PDB entry 2EFD | X-ray diffraction, 3.00 A resolution | chains A and B

# Chain A
Molecule: Similarity to vacuolar protein sorting-associated protein VPS9
From: Arabidopsis thaliana
Notes: fragment: Vps9 domain
Reference sequence: Q9LT31 (Q9LT31_ARATH); numbering as in UniProt (aligned over 1-265)
Sequence (267 residues; each row starts with the number of its first residue; numbers below 1 keep their minus sign (Gly-1 is residue -1)):
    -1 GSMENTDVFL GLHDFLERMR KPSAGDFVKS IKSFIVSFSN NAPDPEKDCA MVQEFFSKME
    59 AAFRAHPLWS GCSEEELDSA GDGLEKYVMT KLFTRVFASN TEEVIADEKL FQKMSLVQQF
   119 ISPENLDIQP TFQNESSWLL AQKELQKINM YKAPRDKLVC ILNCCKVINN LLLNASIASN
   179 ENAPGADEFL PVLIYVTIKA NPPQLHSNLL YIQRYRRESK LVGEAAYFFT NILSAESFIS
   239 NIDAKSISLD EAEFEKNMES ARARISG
Disordered / not traced: -1 to 16, 263-265
Construct notes: expression tag (-1 to 0)
Curated features (UniProtKB/Swiss-Prot):
  - binding site (GTP): Asn180, Asp185
  - mutagenesis: Ala184 (A184K: Loss of interaction with RABF2B), Asp185 (D185A: Loss of interaction with RABF2B. Decreases GEF activity 12-fold; D185E: Loss of interaction with RABF2B; D185N: Weakens interaction with RABF2B. Increases GEF activity), Tyr225 (Y225A: Loss of interaction with RABF2B. Decreases GEF activity 25-fold)
From the paper describing this entry:
  - mutagenesis - D185A, D185N (1.3-fold), Y225A: decreased catalytic activity with Small GTP-binding protein-like (chain B)
  - mutagenesis - A184K, D185A/Y225A: abolished binding to Small GTP-binding protein-like (chain B)

# Chain B
Molecule: Small GTP-binding protein-like
From: Arabidopsis thaliana
Notes: fragment: GTPase domain
Reference sequence: Q9SN68 (Q9SN68_ARATH); residue numbers follow UniProt; this construct covers 1-179
Sequence (181 residues; each row starts with the number of its first residue; numbers below 1 keep their minus sign (Gly-1 is residue -1)):
    -1 GSMAAAGNKS INAKLVLLGD VGAGKSSLVL RFVKDQFVEF QESTIGAAFF SQTLAVNDAT
    59 VKFEIWDTAG QERYHSLAPM YYRGAAAAII VFDVTNQASF ERAKKWVQEL QAQGNPNMVM
   119 ALAGNKSDLL DARKVTAEDA QTYAQENGLF FMETSAKTAT NVKEIFYEIA RRLPRVQPTE
   179 N
Disordered / not traced: -1 to 7, 32-44, 173-179
Construct notes: expression tag (-1 to 0)
Curated features (UniProtKB/Swiss-Prot):
  - motif: Gln39 to Phe47 (Effector region)
  - binding site (GTP): Gly17 to Ser25, Asp65 to Gln69, Asn123 to Asp126, Ser153, Ala154
  - mutagenesis: Val19 (V19T: Loss of interaction with VPS9A. Loss of interaction with MON1. Loss of interaction with EREX), Ser24 (S24N: Dominant negative (GDP-bound form); no effect on the interaction with VPS9A), Val36 (V36P: No effect on the interaction with VPS9A), Thr42 (T42A: No effect on the interaction with VPS9A), Gly44 (G44P: No effect on the interaction with VPS9A), Ala46 (A46D: Loss of interaction with VPS9A), Phe47 (F47A: Loss of interaction with VPS9A), Trp64 (W64A: Loss of interaction with VPS9A), Ala67 (A67G: Loss of interaction with VPS9A), Gln69 (Q69E: Loss of interaction with VPS9A; Q69L: Constitutively active (GTP-bound form); loss of targeting to plasma membrane and interaction with VPS9A), Ser74 (S74A: Loss of interaction with VPS9A), Leu75 (L75A: Loss of interaction with VPS9A), 3 further mutagenesis entries in UniProt
From the paper describing this entry:
  - contacts within the chain: Lys23-Asp65
  - mutagenesis - S24N, V36P, T42A, G44P, N123I: unchanged binding to Similarity to vacuolar protein sorting-associated protein VPS9 (chain A)
  - mutagenesis - A67G, Q69E, S74A, L75A, M78A, Y79A: abolished binding to Similarity to vacuolar protein sorting-associated protein VPS9 (chain A)

# Chain A / chain B interface
Contacting residue pairs (45; chain A residue first):
  Asn123(A) - Arg71(B)  hydrogen bond (backbone-side chain)
  Leu124(A) - Tyr72(B)  hydrogen bond (backbone-side chain)
  Asp125(A) - Gln69(B)
  Asp125(A) - Arg71(B)  salt bridge
  Asn180(A) - Ser25(B)
  Pro182(A) - Ala45(B)
  Pro182(A) - Ala46(B)
  Gly183(A) - Ser24(B)
  Gly183(A) - Asp65(B)
  Ala184(A) - Asp65(B)  hydrogen bond (backbone-side chain)
  Ala184(A) - Thr66(B)
  Ala184(A) - Ala67(B)
  Asp185(A) - Val19(B)
  Asp185(A) - Lys23(B)  salt bridge
  Asp185(A) - Thr66(B)
  Asp185(A) - Ala67(B)
  Asp185(A) - Gly68(B)  hydrogen bond (side chain-backbone)
  Asp185(A) - Gln69(B)  hydrogen bond (backbone-side chain)
  Leu188(A) - Ala67(B)  hydrophobic
  Leu188(A) - Leu75(B)  hydrophobic
  Leu188(A) - Tyr79(B)
  Pro189(A) - Gln69(B)
  Pro189(A) - Tyr72(B)
  Ile192(A) - Tyr72(B)  hydrophobic
  Gly221(A) - Phe47(B)
  Glu222(A) - Phe47(B)
  Tyr225(A) - Ala46(B)  hydrogen bond (side chain-backbone)
  Tyr225(A) - Phe47(B)  hydrophobic
  Tyr225(A) - Trp64(B)  hydrophobic
  Tyr225(A) - Asp65(B)  hydrogen bond (side chain-backbone)
  Thr228(A) - Trp64(B)
  Thr228(A) - Met78(B)
  Thr228(A) - Tyr79(B)
  Asn229(A) - Tyr79(B)
  Leu231(A) - Met78(B)
  Ser232(A) - Leu75(B)
  Ser232(A) - Met78(B)
  Ser232(A) - Tyr79(B)  hydrogen bond
  Ser235(A) - Leu75(B)
  Phe236(A) - Arg71(B)
  Phe236(A) - Tyr72(B)  hydrophobic
  Lys243(A) - Arg71(B)
  Ser244(A) - Arg71(B)  hydrogen bond (backbone-side chain)
  Ile245(A) - Arg71(B)
  Ser246(A) - Arg71(B)  hydrogen bond
Other interface residues (no listed pair), chain A (26 interface residues in all): Ala181, Phe226
Other interface residues (no listed pair), chain B (21 interface residues in all): Asp18, Leu28, Glu62
Interface features reported in the paper:
  - specific contacts: Asp185(A)-Lys23(B), Trp64(B)-Tyr225(A)
  - hot spots on chain A (mutagenesis) - A184K: abolished binding to Small GTP-binding protein-like (chain B)
  - hot spots on chain A (mutagenesis) - Y225A: decreased binding to Small GTP-binding protein-like (chain B)
  - hot spots on chain B (mutagenesis) - Y79A: abolished binding to Similarity to vacuolar protein sorting-associated protein VPS9 (chain A)

# Overview
Chain A and chain B form an interface of 26 and 21 residues respectively, with 10 hydrogen bonds and 2 salt
bridges. Polar contacts include Asp125(A)-Arg71(B), Asp185(A)-Lys23(B) and Asn123(A)-Arg71(B). The authors
report contacts between Asp185(A) and Lys23(B) and Trp64(B) and Tyr225(A). The paper reports that A67G, Q69E
and S74A of chain B, among others, abolish binding to Similarity to vacuolar protein sorting-associated
protein VPS9 (chain A); contacts within the chain involving Lys23(B) and Asp65(B); 16 substitutions were
tested in all.
Chain A is Similarity to vacuolar protein sorting-associated protein VPS9 and chain B is Small GTP-binding
protein-like, both from Arabidopsis thaliana; the structure, Ara7/AtVps9a, was determined by X-ray diffraction
(same publication as 2EFC, 2EFE and 2EFH).
